7TYS - chains A and E of the 5 polymer chains in the assembly; structure by electron microscopy, 3.41 A resolution.

[Chain A]
Name: ATP-sensitive inward rectifier potassium channel 11
Source organism: Rattus norvegicus
Reference sequence: P70673 (KCJ11_RAT); residues 1-390 here = UniProt positions 1-390
Chain sequence (390 residues; numbered 1 to 390; the number before each row is that of its first residue):
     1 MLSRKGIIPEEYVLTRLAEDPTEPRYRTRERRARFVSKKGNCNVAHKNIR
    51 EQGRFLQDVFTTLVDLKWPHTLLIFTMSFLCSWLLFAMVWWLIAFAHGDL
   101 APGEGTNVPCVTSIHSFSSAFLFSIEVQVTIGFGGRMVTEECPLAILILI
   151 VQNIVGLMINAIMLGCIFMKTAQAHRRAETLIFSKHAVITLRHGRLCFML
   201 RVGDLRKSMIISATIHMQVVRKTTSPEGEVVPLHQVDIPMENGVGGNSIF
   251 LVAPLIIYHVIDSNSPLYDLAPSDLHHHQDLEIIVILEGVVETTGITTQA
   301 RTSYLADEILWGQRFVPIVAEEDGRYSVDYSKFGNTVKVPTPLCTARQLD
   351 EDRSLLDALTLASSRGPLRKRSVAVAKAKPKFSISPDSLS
Disordered / not traced: 362-390
Disulfides: Cys110-Cys142
Ion coordination: K+ site 1: Thr130, Ile131 (shared with 2 residues of chain B; 2 residues of chain C; 2 residues of chain D); K+ site 2: Phe133 (shared with 1 residue of chain B; 1 residue of chain C; 1 residue of chain D)
Small-molecule neighbours:
  - 65I ((9R,12R)-15-amino-12-hydroxy-6,12-dioxo-7,11,13-trioxa-12lambda~5~-phosphapentadecan-9-yl undecanoate): Val89, Leu92, Ile93, Ala96, Leu144, Ile148
  - ATP (adenosine-5'-triphosphate), molecule 1: Lys39, Ile182, Phe183, Lys185, Leu205, Tyr330, Ser331, Phe333, Gly334, Asn335
  - ATP, molecule 2: Asn48, Ile49, Arg50, Gln52, Arg54
  - Repaglinide (BJX): Met1, Ser3, Lys5, Gly6
  - phosphatidyl serine (P5S; O-[(R)-{[(2R)-2,3-bis(octadecanoyloxy)propyl]oxy}(hydroxy)phosphoryl]-L-serine), molecule 1: Leu56, Gln57, Val59, Leu63, Ser78, Ile159, Ile162
  - phosphatidyl serine (P5S), molecule 2: Gln57, Val59, Phe60, Val151, Ile154, Val155, Met158, Ile159, Ile162
  - phosphatidyl serine (P5S), molecule 3: Lys67, Trp68, Pro69, His70, Leu72, Thr76, Leu80, Lys170, His175, Arg176
From the paper describing this entry:
  - contacts within the chain: Arg177-Asp204 (salt bridge)
  - binding site for ATP: Lys39, Gln52, Arg54, Asn335
  - binding site for ATP: Arg50 (citing earlier work)
  - binding site for ATP: Lys185 (from molecular simulation)
  - binding site for phosphatidyl serine: Lys67, Arg176 (from molecular simulation)
  - self-association interface (contacts with another copy of this molecule); pairs are residue here / residue on that copy: Asp58-Arg206, Asp65-Thr293 (hydrogen bond), Arg31
  - conformationally variable residues (helix shift): Gly53 to Asp65, His175 to Leu181

[Chain E]
Name: ATP-binding cassette sub-family C member 8
Source organism: Cricetus cricetus
Reference sequence: Q09427 (ABCC8_CRICR); residue numbers follow UniProt; this construct covers 1-1582
Chain sequence (1582 residues; each row starts with the number of its first residue):
     1 MPLAFCGTENHSAAYRVDQGVLNNGCFVDALNVVPHVFLLFITFPILFIG
    51 WGSQSSKVHIHHSTWLHFPGHNLRWILTFILLFVLVCEIAEGILSDGVTE
   101 SRHLHLYMPAGMAFMAAITSVVYYHNIETSNFPKLLIALLIYWTLAFITK
   151 TIKFVKFYDHAIGFSQLRFCLTGLLVILYGMLLLVEVNVIRVRRYIFFKT
   201 PREVKPPEDLQDLGVRFLQPFVNLLSKGTYWWMNAFIKTAHKKPIDLRAI
   251 AKLPIAMRALTNYQRLCVAFDAQARKDTQSPQGARAIWRALCHAFGRRLI
   301 LSSTFRILADLLGFAGPLCIFGIVDHLGKENHVFQPKTQFLGVYFVSSQE
   351 FLGNAYVLAVLLFLALLLQRTFLQASYYVAIETGINLRGAIQTKIYNKIM
   401 HMSTSNLSMGEMTAGQICNLVAIDTNQLMWFFFLCPNLWTMPVQIIVGVI
   451 LLYYILGVSALIGAAVIILLAPVQYFVATKLSQAQRTTLEHSNERLKQTN
   501 EMLRGMKLLKLYAWESIFCSRVEVTRRKEMTSLRAFAVYTSISIFMNTAI
   551 PIAAVLITFVGHVSFFKESDLSPSVAFASLSLFHILVTPLFLLSSVVRST
   601 VKALVSVQKLSEFLSSAEIREEQCAPREPAPQGQAGKYQAVPLKVVNRKR
   651 PAREEVRDLLGPLQRLAPSMDGDADNFCVQIIGGFFTWTPDGIPTLSNIT
   701 IRIPRGQLTMIVGQVGCGKSSLLLATLGEMQKVSGAVFWNSNLPDSEGED
   751 PSSPERETAAGSDIRSRGPVAYASQKPWLLNATVEENITFESPFNKQRYK
   801 MVIEACSLQPDIDILPHGDQTQIGERGINLSGGQRQRISVARALYQQTNV
   851 VFLDDPFSALDVHLSDHLMQAGILELLRDDKRTVVLVTHKLQYLPHADWI
   901 IAMKDGTIQREGTLKDFQRSECQLFEHWKTLMNRQDQELEKETVMERKAS
   951 EPSQGLPRAMSSRDGLLLDEEEEEEEAAESEEDDNLSSVLHQRAKIPWRA
  1001 CTKYLSSAGILLLSLLVFSQLLKHMVLVAIDYWLAKWTDSALVLSPAARN
  1051 CSLSQECDLDQSVYAMVFTLLCSLGIVLCLVTSVTVEWTGLKVAKRLHRS
  1101 LLNRIILAPMRFFETTPLGSILNRFSSDCNTIDQHIPSTLECLSRSTLLC
  1151 VSALTVISYVTPVFLVALLPLAVVCYFIQKYFRVASRDLQQLDDTTQLPL
  1201 VSHFAETVEGLTTIRAFRYEARFQQKLLEYTDSNNIASLFLTAANRWLEV
  1251 CMEYIGACVVLIAAATSISNSLHRELSAGLVGLGLTYALMVSNYLNWMVR
  1301 NLADMEIQLGAVKRIHALLKTEAESYEGLLAPSLIPKNWPDQGKIQIQNL
  1351 SVRYDSSLKPVLKHVNTLISPGQKIGICGRTGSGKSSFSLAFFRMVDMFE
  1401 GRIIIDGIDIAKLPLHTLRSRLSIILQDPVLFSGTIRFNLDPEKKCSDST
  1451 LWEALEIAQLKLVVKALPGGLDAIITEGGENFSQGQRQLFCLARAFVRKT
  1501 SIFIMDEATASIDMATENILQKVVMTAFADRTVVTIAHRVHTILSADLVM
  1551 VLKRGAILEFDKPETLLSQKDSVFASFVRADK
Disordered / not traced: 625-675, 743-765, 930-986, 1044-1059, 1579-1582
Swiss-Prot annotation at these positions:
  - binding site (ATP): Trp688, Gly716, Ser720, Ser721, Ser1483
  - binding site (Mg(2+)): Ser720, Gln775
  - binding site (ADP): Thr1381, Gly1382, Gly1384, Lys1385, Ser1386, Ser1387
  - glycosylation (N-linked (GlcNAc...) asparagine): Asn10, Asn1050
Disulfides: Cys6-Cys26
Glycans and other covalent adducts: N-acetylglucosamine (NAG) linked to Asn10
Small-molecule neighbours:
  - 65I ((9R,12R)-15-amino-12-hydroxy-6,12-dioxo-7,11,13-trioxa-12lambda~5~-phosphapentadecan-9-yl undecanoate), molecule 1: Gly20, Val21, Leu22, Phe27, Leu31
  - 65I, molecule 2: Leu47, Phe48, Trp51, Gln54, Trp75, Phe79, Leu82, Phe114, Ile118, Val121, Val122, His125, Asn126, Thr129, Asn223, Leu225
  - 65I, molecule 3: Trp65, His125, Thr129, Val222, Asn223, Leu225, Ser226, Trp231
  - 65I, molecule 4: Phe83, Leu311, Phe314, Ala315, Leu318, Cys319, Phe321, Leu352, Leu358, Leu361, Leu364, Ala365, Val447, Leu451
  - 65I, molecule 5: Val86, Ile89, Ala90, Ile93, Gly97, Phe114, Asn354, Tyr356, Val357, Val360
  - 65I, molecule 6: Trp231, Asn234, Ile237, Val1174, Phe1177, Ile1178, Tyr1181, Trp1247, Cys1251, Tyr1254
  - ATP (adenosine-5'-triphosphate): Thr404, Ser405, Asn406, Trp688, Gln714, Val715, Gly716, Cys717, Gly718, Lys719, Ser720, Ser721, Gln775, Asp855
  - Repaglinide (BJX): Arg306, Tyr377, Ile381, Phe433, Leu434, Asn437, Thr588, Leu592, Ser595, Val596, Asn1245, Arg1246, Trp1297, Arg1300
  - phosphatidyl serine (P5S; O-[(R)-{[(2R)-2,3-bis(octadecanoyloxy)propyl]oxy}(hydroxy)phosphoryl]-L-serine), molecule 1: Phe41, Ile42, Pro45, Ile46, Ile49, Phe132, Lys134, Leu135, Ile137, Ala138, Ile141
  - phosphatidyl serine (P5S), molecule 2: Asn72, Ile76, Phe79, Ile80, Leu82, Phe83, Pro220, Leu224, Lys227, Gly228, Arg298, Leu301, Phe305, Leu364, Leu368, Thr371, Phe372, Ala375, Tyr1254
From the paper describing this entry:
  - mutagenesis - K205A, K205E (10-fold): decreased binding to ATP (citing earlier work)
  - binding site for phosphatidyl serine: Lys134

[Interface between chain A and chain E]
Contacting residue pairs (72):
  Met1(A) - Leu592(E)
  Met1(A) - Arg1145(E)
  Leu2(A) - Arg1145(E)
  Leu2(A) - Ser1146(E)
  Leu2(A) - Trp1297(E)
  Leu2(A) - Asn1301(E)  hydrogen bond (backbone-side chain)
  Ser3(A) - Trp1297(E)
  Arg4(A) - Thr1139(E)
  Arg4(A) - Asn1301(E)
  Gly6(A) - Leu592(E)
  Gly6(A) - Ser595(E)  hydrogen bond (backbone-side chain)
  Ile7(A) - Ser595(E)
  Ile8(A) - Lys602(E)
  Pro9(A) - Gln485(E)
  Pro9(A) - Lys602(E)
  Glu10(A) - Ile423(E)
  Glu10(A) - Gln427(E)
  Glu10(A) - Lys602(E)
  Tyr12(A) - Ala422(E)  hydrophobic
  Tyr12(A) - Ile423(E)  hydrophobic
  Thr15(A) - Asn1123(E)
  Arg16(A) - Asn1123(E)
  Leu17(A) - Arg826(E)
  Leu17(A) - Gly1119(E)
  Leu17(A) - Asn1123(E)  hydrogen bond (backbone-side chain)
  Ala18(A) - Asn1123(E)
  Ala18(A) - Leu1198(E)  hydrophobic
  Pro24(A) - Ser988(E)
  His46(A) - Val58(E)
  Lys47(A) - His62(E)
  Asn48(A) - His62(E)  hydrogen bond (backbone-backbone)
  Asn48(A) - Gln211(E)  hydrogen bond (side chain-backbone)
  Ile49(A) - His59(E)
  Ile49(A) - Ser63(E)
  Arg50(A) - Pro206(E)
  Glu51(A) - Asn131(E)
  Gln52(A) - Asn131(E)
  Gly53(A) - Ser130(E)
  Gly53(A) - Phe132(E)
  Phe55(A) - Ser53(E)
  Phe55(A) - Lys57(E)
  Gln57(A) - Phe132(E)
  Val59(A) - Ile49(E)  hydrophobic
  Thr62(A) - Ile49(E)
  Leu63(A) - Ile49(E)  hydrophobic
  Leu66(A) - Ser53(E)
  Lys67(A) - Ser55(E)
  Lys67(A) - Ser56(E)
  His70(A) - Gly52(E)  hydrogen bond (side chain-backbone)
  His70(A) - Ser55(E)
  Ile74(A) - Ile49(E)  hydrophobic
  Met77(A) - Phe48(E)  hydrophobic
  Cys81(A) - Phe41(E)  hydrophobic
  Leu84(A) - Phe41(E)  hydrophobic
  Leu85(A) - Phe41(E)
  Trp91(A) - Phe5(E)  hydrophobic
  Trp91(A) - Ala30(E)  hydrophobic
  Leu92(A) - Phe27(E)  hydrophobic
  Leu92(A) - Ala30(E)
  Leu92(A) - Leu31(E)  hydrophobic
  Leu92(A) - Val34(E)  hydrophobic
  Phe95(A) - Cys6(E)  hydrophobic
  Phe95(A) - Tyr15(E)  hydrophobic
  Phe95(A) - Val17(E)
  Phe95(A) - Asn24(E)
  Phe95(A) - Phe27(E)  hydrophobic
  Ala96(A) - Val17(E)
  Ala96(A) - Val21(E)
  Ala96(A) - Phe27(E)  hydrophobic
  Gly98(A) - Val17(E)
  Leu100(A) - Tyr15(E)  hydrophobic
  Pro102(A) - Ser12(E)
Also at the interface, not in a pair above, chain A (52 interface residues in all): Lys5, Glu19, Asp20, Ala45, Leu56, Ser78, Met88, His97, Ala101
Also at the interface, not in a pair above, chain E (61 interface residues in all): His11, Arg16, Cys26, Val37, Phe44, Pro45, Ile46, Thr64, Leu213, Trp430, Gly827, Pro1117, Leu1122, Ser1127, Cys1142, Tyr1294
The authors on this interface:
  - specific contacts: Arg4(A)-Thr1139(E), Arg4(A)-Asn1301(E), Leu17(A)-Arg826(E), Leu17(A)-Gly1119(E), Leu17(A)-Asn1123(E)
  - interface residues, chain A: Pro24(A), Lys47(A)
  - interface residues, chain E: Ser988(E)

[In short]
Chain A and chain E form an interface of 52 and 61 residues respectively; the contacts include 6 hydrogen
bonds. Among the polar pairs are Leu2(A)-Asn1301(E), Gly6(A)-Ser595(E) and Leu17(A)-Asn1123(E). The paper
describes contacts between Arg4(A) and Thr1139(E), Arg4(A) and Asn1301(E) and Leu17(A) and Arg826(E) among
others. From the paper: a binding site for ATP at Lys39(A), Gln52(A) and Arg54(A) among others; K205A and
K205E of chain E reduce binding to ATP.
Chain A is ATP-sensitive inward rectifier potassium channel 11 (Rattus norvegicus) and chain E is ATP-binding
cassette sub-family C member 8 (Cricetus cricetus); the structure, Cryo-EM structure of the pancreatic
ATP-sensitive potassium channel bound to ATP and repaglinide with Kir6.2-CTD in ..., was determined by
electron microscopy (same publication as 7TYT, 7U1E, 7U1Q, 7U1S, 7U24, 7U2X and 4 further entries).
